Entry 7EA4 (X-ray diffraction, 1.95 A resolution); this record covers chain A.

Chain A:
Name: D-succinylase
Source organism: Cupriavidus sp. P4-10-C
Reference sequence: A0A0N7KZ58 (A0A0N7KZ58_9BURK); residues 1-824 here = UniProt positions 1-824
Chain sequence (824 residues; each row starts with the number of its first residue):
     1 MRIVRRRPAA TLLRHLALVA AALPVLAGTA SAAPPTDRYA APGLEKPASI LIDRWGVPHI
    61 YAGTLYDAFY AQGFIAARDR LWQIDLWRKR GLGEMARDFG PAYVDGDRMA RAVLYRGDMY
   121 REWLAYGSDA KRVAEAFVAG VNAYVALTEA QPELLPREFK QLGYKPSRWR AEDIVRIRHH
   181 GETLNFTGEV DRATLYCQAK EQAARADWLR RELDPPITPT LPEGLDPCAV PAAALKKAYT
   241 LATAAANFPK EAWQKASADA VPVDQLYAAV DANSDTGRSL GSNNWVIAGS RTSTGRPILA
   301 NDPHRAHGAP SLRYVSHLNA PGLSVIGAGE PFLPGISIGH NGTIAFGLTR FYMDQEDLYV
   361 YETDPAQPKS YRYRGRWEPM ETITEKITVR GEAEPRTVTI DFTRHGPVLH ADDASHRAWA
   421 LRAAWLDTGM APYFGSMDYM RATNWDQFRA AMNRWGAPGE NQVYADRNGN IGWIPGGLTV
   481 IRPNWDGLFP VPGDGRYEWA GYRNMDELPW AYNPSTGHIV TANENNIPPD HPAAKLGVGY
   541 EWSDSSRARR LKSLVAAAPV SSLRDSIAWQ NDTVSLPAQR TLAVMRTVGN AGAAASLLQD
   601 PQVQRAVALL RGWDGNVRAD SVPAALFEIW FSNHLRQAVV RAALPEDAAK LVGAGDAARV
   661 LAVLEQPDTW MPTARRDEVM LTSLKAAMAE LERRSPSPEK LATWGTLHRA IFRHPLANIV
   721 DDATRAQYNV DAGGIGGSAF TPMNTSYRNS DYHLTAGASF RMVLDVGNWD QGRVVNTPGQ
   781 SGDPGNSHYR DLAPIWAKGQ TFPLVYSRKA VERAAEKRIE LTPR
Not modelled in the structure: 1-35, 255-281
Cystine bridges: Cys197-Cys228
Differences from the reference sequence: engineered mutation Glu182 (Leu in A0A0N7KZ58)
Metal / ion sites: Ca2+: Asn185, Glu189, Asp354, Glu356, Asp357, Gly487
Small-molecule neighbours:
  - cacodylic acid (CAD), molecule 1: Thr220, Leu221, Pro222, Glu223, Asn484, Trp485, Tyr497
  - cacodylic acid (CAD), molecule 2: His307, Gly308, Arg713, His714, Pro715
  - carbonate ion (CO3): Arg564, Ile567, Arg773
  - succinic acid (SIN), molecule 1: Gln83, Ala306, His307, Gly308, Ala309, Pro310, Leu312, Pro715
  - succinic acid (SIN), molecule 2: Ser282, Pro303, His304, Arg305, Arg313, Leu348, Thr349, Arg350, Tyr433, Pro458, Glu460, Asn523

In short:
Ligands of chain A: cacodylic acid, succinic acid and carbonate ion. The Ca2+ site is built by Asn185, Glu189,
Asp354, Glu356, Asp357 and Gly487.
Chain A is D-succinylase (Cupriavidus sp. P4-10-C); the structure, Crystal Structure of L182E D-Succinylase
(DSA) from Cupriavidus sp. P4-10-C, was determined by X-ray diffraction (same publication as 7EBY).
